Entry 2BHH (X-ray diffraction, 2.60 A resolution); this record covers chain A.

Chain A:
Molecule: Cell division protein kinase 2
Source organism: Homo sapiens
Notes: EC 2.7.1.37
UniProtKB: P24941 (CDK2_HUMAN); residue numbers follow UniProt; this construct covers 1-298
Sequence (298 residues; numbered 1 to 298; the number before each row is that of its first residue):
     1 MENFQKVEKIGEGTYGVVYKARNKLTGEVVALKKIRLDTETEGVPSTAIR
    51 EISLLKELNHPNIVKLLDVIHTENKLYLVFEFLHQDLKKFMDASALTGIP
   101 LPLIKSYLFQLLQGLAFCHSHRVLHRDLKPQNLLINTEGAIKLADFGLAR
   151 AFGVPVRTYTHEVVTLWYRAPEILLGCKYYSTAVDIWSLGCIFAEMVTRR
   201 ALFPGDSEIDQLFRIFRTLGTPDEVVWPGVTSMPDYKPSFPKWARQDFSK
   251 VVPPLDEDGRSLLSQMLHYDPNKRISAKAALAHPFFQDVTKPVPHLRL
Not modelled in the structure: 36-44, 149-163
Small-molecule neighbours: RYU ((2E,3S)-3-hydroxy-5'-[(4-hydroxypiperidin-1-yl)sulfonyl]-3-methyl-1,3-dihydro-2,3'-biindol-2'(1'h)-one): Ile10, Gly11, Glu12, Gly13, Val18, Ala31, Lys33, Val64, Phe80, Glu81, Phe82, Leu83, His84, Gln85, Asp86, Gln131, Asn132, Leu134, Ala144, Asp145
Swiss-Prot annotation at these positions:
  - active site: Asp127 (Proton acceptor)
  - binding site (ATP): Ile10 to Val18, Lys33, Glu81 to Leu83, Asp86, Lys129 to Asn132, Asp145
  - binding site (Mg(2+)): Asn132, Asp145
  - site (CDK7 binding): Lys9, Lys88, Lys89, Leu166
  - modified residue: Met1 (N-acetylmethionine), Lys6 (N6-acetyllysine), Thr14 (Phosphothreonine), Tyr15 (Phosphotyrosine), Tyr19 (Phosphotyrosine), Thr160 (Phosphothreonine)

Summary:
Chain A binds compound RYU. From UniProt: active-site residue Asp127, 19 ATP-binding residues and Mg2+-binding
residues Asn132 and Asp145.
Chain A is Cell division protein kinase 2 (Homo sapiens); the structure, Human cyclin dependent protein kinase
2 in complex with the inhibitor 4-hydroxypiperindinesulfonyl-indirubine, was determined by X-ray diffraction
together with 2BHE from the same study.
